PDB entry 6VOA | electron microscopy, 4.00 A resolution | chains G and I of the 9 polymer chains in the assembly

== Chain G ==
Protein: Bardet-Biedl syndrome 5 protein homolog
Source organism: Bos taurus
UniProt: A6QLF9 (A6QLF9_BOVIN); residues 1-341 here = UniProt positions 1-341
Amino-acid sequence (341 residues; numbered 1 to 341; the number before each row is that of its first residue):
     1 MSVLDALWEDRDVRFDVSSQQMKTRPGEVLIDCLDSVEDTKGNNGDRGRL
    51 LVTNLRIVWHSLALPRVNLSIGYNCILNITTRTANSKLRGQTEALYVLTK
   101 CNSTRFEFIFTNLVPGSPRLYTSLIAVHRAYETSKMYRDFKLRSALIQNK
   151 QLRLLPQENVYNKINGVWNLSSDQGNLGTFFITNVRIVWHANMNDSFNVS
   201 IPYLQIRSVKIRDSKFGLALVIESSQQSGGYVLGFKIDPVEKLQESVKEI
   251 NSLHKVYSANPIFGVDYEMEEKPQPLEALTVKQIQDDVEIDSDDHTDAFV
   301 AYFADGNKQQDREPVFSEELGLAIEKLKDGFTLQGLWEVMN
Unresolved in the structure: 1-5, 213-218, 268-295, 340-341

== Chain I ==
Protein: Bardet-Biedl syndrome 9
Source organism: Bos taurus
UniProt: E1BHJ5 (E1BHJ5_BOVIN); residue numbers follow UniProt; this construct covers 1-887
Amino-acid sequence (887 residues; row label = number of the first residue in the row):
     1 MSLFKARDWWSTVLGDKEEFDQGCLCLADVDNTGNGQDKIIVGSFMGYLR
    51 IFNPHPVKTGDGAQAEDLLLEVHLRDPILQVEVGKFVSGTEMLHLAVLHS
   101 RKLCVYSVSGTLGNVEHGNQYQIKLMYEHNLQRTACNMTYGSFGGVKGRD
   151 LICIQSVDGMLMVFEQESYAFGRFLPGSLLPGPLAYSSRTDSFITVSSCH
   201 QVESYKYQVLAFATDADKRQETEQQKHGSGKRLVVDWTLNIGEQAIDICI
   251 VSFIQSASSVFVLGERNFFCLKDNGQIQFMKKLDYSPSCFLPYCSVSEGT
   301 INTLIGNHNNMLHIYQDVTLKWATQLPHVPVAVRVGCLHDLKGVIVTLSD
   351 DGHLQCSYLGTDPSLFQAPKVESRELNYDELDMELKELQKVIKNVNKSQD
   401 VWPLTEREDDLKVSAMVSPNFDSVSQATDVEVGADLVPSVTVKVTLKNRV
   451 ALQKIKLSIYVQPPLVLTGDQFTFEFMAPEMTRTVGFSVYLKGSYSPPEL
   501 EGNAVVSYSRPTERNPDGIPRVSQCKFRLPLKLVCLPGQPSKTASHKLTI
   551 DTNKSPVSLLSLFPGFAKQSEDDQVNVMGFRFLGGSQVTLLASKTSQRYR
   601 IQSEQFEDLWLITNELIIRLQEYFEKQGIKDFTCSFSGSVPLEEYFELID
   651 HHFELRINGEKLEELLSERAVQFRAIQRRLLTRFKDKTPAPLQHLDTLLD
   701 GTYKQVIALADAVEENQDNLFQSFTRLKSATHLVILLIGLWQKLSADQIA
   751 ILEAAFLPLQQDTQELGWEETVDAALSHLLKTCLSKSSKEQALNLNSQLG
   801 IPKDTSQLKKHITLFCDRLAKGGRLCLSTDAAAPQTMVMPGGCATIPESD
   851 LEGRSIDQDSSELFTNHKHLMVETPVPEVSPLQGVTE
Unresolved in the structure: 1, 57-62, 214-233, 398-409, 421-438, 568-574, 829-887

== Chain G / chain I interface ==
Contacting residue pairs - 103 pairs, chain G then chain I:
  D16(G) with R374(I), salt bridge
  N43(G) with L376(I)
  N44(G) with R374(I); E375(I); L376(I); L381(I)
  G45(G) with L381(I)
  D46(G) with N377(I); L381(I)
  R47(G) with E380(I), salt bridge; E384(I), salt bridge
  L64(G) with N377(I)
  N68(G) with R374(I)
  K100(G) with D8(I), salt bridge
  R105(G) with R7(I)
  R129(G) with K17(I)
  F140(G) with A65(I)
  L142(G) with A65(I), hydrophobic; L68(I); H117(I)
  R143(G) with E66(I), hydrogen bond (side chain-backbone); L68(I); L69(I), hydrogen bond (side chain-backbone); L70(I); E71(I); H117(I); N119(I), hydrogen bond (side chain-backbone); Y121(I)
  S144(G) with E71(I), hydrogen bond
  A145(G) with E71(I), hydrogen bond (backbone-side chain)
  R153(G) with Y48(I), hydrogen bond
  S171(G) with N114(I); V115(I); H117(I); G118(I)
  S172(G) with G118(I)
  D173(G) with L112(I)
  G175(G) with Q120(I)
  N194(G) with Q122(I); K124(I), hydrogen bond
  F197(G) with H117(I); G118(I); Q120(I)
  Y231(G) with Q64(I), hydrogen bond; E66(I), hydrogen bond
  L233(G) with H117(I)
  T296(G) with S373(I)
  D297(G) with V371(I); E372(I); S373(I), hydrogen bond (backbone-side chain)
  A298(G) with R374(I)
  V300(G) with P369(I); K370(I); V371(I), hydrophobic
  A301(G) with P369(I), hydrophobic; V371(I), hydrophobic
  Y302(G) with R374(I), hydrogen bond
  D305(G) with R7(I), salt bridge
  G306(G) with S364(I), hydrogen bond (backbone-side chain); L365(I)
  N307(G) with L365(I); Q367(I); P369(I)
  K308(G) with S2(I); D362(I), salt bridge; S364(I)
  Q310(G) with D362(I)
  D311(G) with R7(I), salt bridge; Y358(I)
  P314(G) with L341(I)
  F316(G) with K342(I)
  E319(G) with V296(I)
  L320(G) with Y293(I), hydrogen bond (backbone-side chain); L359(I), hydrophobic
  L322(G) with Y293(I), hydrophobic; I314(I), hydrophobic; G343(I); I345(I), hydrophobic; L359(I), hydrophobic
  A323(G) with L341(I), hydrophobic; K342(I), hydrogen bond (backbone-backbone); G343(I), hydrogen bond (backbone-backbone); Y358(I); L359(I), hydrogen bond (backbone-backbone)
  I324(G) with L359(I), hydrophobic; T361(I)
  E325(G) with S2(I), hydrogen bond; L359(I), hydrogen bond (backbone-backbone); G360(I); T361(I), hydrogen bond (backbone-side chain); D362(I)
  K328(G) with D362(I), salt bridge; P363(I)
  F331(G) with P363(I), hydrophobic
  L333(G) with W322(I), hydrophobic; T361(I)
  L336(G) with T361(I); P363(I), hydrophobic
  W337(G) with F4(I), hydrophobic; L320(I); K321(I), hydrogen bond (side chain-backbone); W322(I), hydrophobic; A323(I)
Interface residues without a listed pair, chain G (61 interface residues in all): F15, G90, V114, P115, M193, S196, V232, V315, E318, G321, K326
Interface residues without a listed pair, chain I (66 interface residues in all): L3, K5, V72, G113, N302, V335, V344, A368, E513, P516, D517

== In short ==
Chain G and chain I form an interface of 61 and 66 residues respectively; the contacts include 20 hydrogen
bonds and 8 salt bridges. Among the polar pairs are D16(G)-R374(I), R47(G)-E380(I) and R47(G)-E384(I).
Chain G is Bardet-Biedl syndrome 5 protein homolog and chain I is Bardet-Biedl syndrome 9, both from Bos
taurus; the structure, Cryo-EM structure of the BBSome-ARL6 complex, was determined by electron microscopy
together with 6VNW from the same study.
